Entry 7WTO (electron microscopy, 3.50 A resolution); this record covers chains C2 and SI of the 16 polymer chains in the assembly.

== Chain C2 ==
Molecule: 18S rRNA
Organism: Saccharomyces cerevisiae
Sequence (1800 nucleotides; each row starts with the number of its first residue):
     1 UAUCUGGUUG AUCCUGCCAG UAGUCAUAUG CUUGUCUCAA AGAUUAAGCC AUGCAUGUCU
    61 AAGUAUAAGC AAUUUAUACA GUGAAACUGC GAAUGGCUCA UUAAAUCAGU UAUCGUUUAU
   121 UUGAUAGUUC CUUUACUACA UGGUAUAACU GUGGUAAUUC UAGAGCUAAU ACAUGCUUAA
   181 AAUCUCGACC CUUUGGAAGA GAUGUAUUUA UUAGAUAAAA AAUCAAUGUC UUCGGACUCU
   241 UUGAUGAUUC AUAAUAACUU UUCGAAUCGC AUGGCCUUGU GCUGGCGAUG GUUCAUUCAA
   301 AUUUCUGCCC UAUCAACUUU CGAUGGUAGG AUAGUGGCCU ACCAUGGUUU CAACGGGUAA
   361 CGGGGAAUAA GGGUUCGAUU CCGGAGAGGG AGCCUGAGAA ACGGCUACCA CAUCCAAGGA
   421 AGGCAGCAGG CGCGCAAAUU ACCCAAUCCU AAUUCAGGGA GGUAGUGACA AUAAAUAACG
   481 AUACAGGGCC CAUUCGGGUC UUGUAAUUGG AAUGAGUACA AUGUAAAUAC CUUAACGAGG
   541 AACAAUUGGA GGGCAAGUCU GGUGCCAGCA GCCGCGGUAA UUCCAGCUCC AAUAGCGUAU
   601 AUUAAAGUUG UUGCAGUUAA AAAGCUCGUA GUUGAACUUU GGGCCCGGUU GGCCGGUCCG
   661 AUUUUUUCGU GUACUGGAUU UCCAACGGGG CCUUUCCUUC UGGCUAACCU UGAGUCCUUG
   721 UGGCUCUUGG CGAACCAGGA CUUUUACUUU GAAAAAAUUA GAGUGUUCAA AGCAGGCGUA
   781 UUGCUCGAAU AUAUUAGCAU GGAAUAAUAG AAUAGGACGU UUGGUUCUAU UUUGUUGGUU
   841 UCUAGGACCA UCGUAAUGAU UAAUAGGGAC GGUCGGGGGC AUCAGUAUUC AAUUGUCAGA
   901 GGUGAAAUUC UUGGAUUUAU UGAAGACUAA CUACUGCGAA AGCAUUUGCC AAGGACGUUU
   961 UCAUUAAUCA AGAACGAAAG UUAGGGGAUC GAAGAUGAUC AGAUACCGUC GUAGUCUUAA
  1021 CCAUAAACUA UGCCGACUAG GGAUCGGGUG GUGUUUUUUU AAUGACCCAC UCGGCACCUU
  1081 ACGAGAAAUC AAAGUCUUUG GGUUCUGGGG GGAGUAUGGU CGCAAGGCUG AAACUUAAAG
  1141 GAAUUGACGG AAGGGCACCA CCAGGAGUGG AGCCUGCGGC UUAAUUUGAC UCAACACGGG
  1201 GAAACUCACC AGGUCCAGAC ACAAUAAGGA UUGACAGAUU GAGAGCUCUU UCUUGAUUUU
  1261 GUGGGUGGUG GUGCAUGGCC GUUCUUAGUU GGUGGAGUGA UUUGUCUGCU UAAUUGCGAU
  1321 AACGAACGAG ACCUUAACCU ACUAAAUAGU GGUGCUAGCA UUUGCUGGUU AUCCACUUCU
  1381 UAGAGGGACU AUCGGUUUCA AGCCGAUGGA AGUUUGAGGC AAUAACAGGU CUGUGAUGCC
  1441 CUUAGACGUU CUGGGCCGCA CGCGCGCUAC ACUGACGGAG CCAGCGAGUC UAACCUUGGC
  1501 CGAGAGGUCU UGGUAAUCUU GUGAAACUCC GUCGUGCUGG GGAUAGAGCA UUGUAAUUAU
  1561 UGCUCUUCAA CGAGGAAUUC CUAGUAAGCG CAAGUCAUCA GCUUGCGUUG AUUACGUCCC
  1621 UGCCCUUUGU ACACACCGCC CGUCGCUAGU ACCGAUUGAA UGGCUUAGUG AGGCCUCAGG
  1681 AUCUGCUUAG AGAAGGGGGC AACUCCAUCU CAGAGCGGAG AAUUUGGACA AACUUGGUCA
  1741 UUUAGAGGAA CUAAAAGUCG UAACAAGGUU UCCGUAGGUG AACCUGCGGA AGGAUCAUUA
Disordered / not traced: 73-75, 133-135, 489-498, 651-683, 707-732, 1147-1634, 1639-1643, 1687-1711, 1759-1765

== Chain SI ==
Protein: 40S ribosomal protein S8-A
Organism: Saccharomyces cerevisiae
UniProt: P0CX39 (RS8A_YEAST); residues 1-200 here = UniProt positions 1-200
Amino-acid sequence (200 residues; each row starts with the number of its first residue):
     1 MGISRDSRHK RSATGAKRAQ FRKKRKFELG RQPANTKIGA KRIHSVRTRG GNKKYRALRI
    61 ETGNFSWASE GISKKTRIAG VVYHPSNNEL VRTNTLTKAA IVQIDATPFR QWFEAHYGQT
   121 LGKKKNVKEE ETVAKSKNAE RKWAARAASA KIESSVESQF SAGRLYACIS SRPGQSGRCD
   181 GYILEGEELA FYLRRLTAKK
Disordered / not traced: 1, 124-134
UniProt features mapped onto this chain:
  - modified residue: Thr62 (Phosphothreonine), Ser66 (Phosphoserine), Ser69 (Phosphoserine), Ser73 (Phosphoserine), Ser86 (Phosphoserine), Thr107 (Phosphothreonine), Ser154 (Phosphoserine), Ser155 (Phosphoserine), Ser158 (Phosphoserine), Ser161 (Phosphoserine)

== Chain C2 / chain SI interface ==
Residue-residue contacts (147; chain C2 residue first):
  A103(C2) - Ala19(SI)  phosphate contact
  A105(C2) - Arg8(SI)  hydrogen bond to the phosphate
  A105(C2) - Arg18(SI)  salt bridge to the phosphate
  A105(C2) - Phe21(SI)  sugar contact
  U106(C2) - Arg8(SI)  salt bridge to the phosphate
  U106(C2) - Phe21(SI)  sugar contact
  U117(C2) - Arg49(SI)  sugar contact
  U117(C2) - Asn52(SI)  phosphate contact
  U118(C2) - Gly50(SI)  phosphate contact
  U118(C2) - Asn52(SI)  hydrogen bond to the phosphate
  C186(C2) - Lys142(SI)  salt bridge to the phosphate
  C186(C2) - Arg146(SI)  salt bridge to the phosphate
  G187(C2) - Asn138(SI)  hydrogen bond to the phosphate
  G187(C2) - Lys142(SI)  salt bridge to the phosphate
  C189(C2) - Asn138(SI)  base contact
  C189(C2) - Arg141(SI)  base contact
  C190(C2) - Lys137(SI)  base contact
  C190(C2) - Arg141(SI)  base contact
  C191(C2) - Lys137(SI)  base contact
  G195(C2) - Arg141(SI)  base contact
  G196(C2) - Arg141(SI)  hydrogen bond to the base
  U207(C2) - Arg178(SI)  hydrogen bond to the base
  U208(C2) - Ser171(SI)  hydrogen bond to the sugar
  U208(C2) - Ser176(SI)  sugar contact
  U208(C2) - Arg178(SI)  sugar contact
  U208(C2) - Asp180(SI)  hydrogen bond to the sugar
  U209(C2) - Ser170(SI)  hydrogen bond to the phosphate
  U209(C2) - Ser171(SI)  sugar contact
  U209(C2) - Asp180(SI)  sugar contact
  U209(C2) - Gly181(SI)  sugar contact
  A210(C2) - Ser66(SI)  sugar contact
  A210(C2) - Ser170(SI)  phosphate contact
  A256(C2) - Ile72(SI)  sugar contact
  A256(C2) - Ser73(SI)  hydrogen bond to the sugar
  A257(C2) - Asn64(SI)  hydrogen bond to the base
  A257(C2) - Ser73(SI)  hydrogen bond to the sugar
  A257(C2) - Lys74(SI)  sugar contact
  C258(C2) - Asn64(SI)  hydrogen bond to the sugar
  C258(C2) - Lys75(SI)  phosphate contact
  C258(C2) - Arg178(SI)  hydrogen bond to the base
  U259(C2) - Lys75(SI)  salt bridge to the phosphate
  U259(C2) - Arg178(SI)  hydrogen bond to the base
  U260(C2) - Lys41(SI)  salt bridge to the phosphate
  U260(C2) - Arg42(SI)  base contact
  U260(C2) - Ile43(SI)  hydrogen bond to the base
  A301(C2) - Phe27(SI)  sugar contact
  U302(C2) - Arg22(SI)  salt bridge to the phosphate
  U318(C2) - Arg11(SI)  sugar contact
  U318(C2) - Gly15(SI)  sugar contact
  U319(C2) - Arg11(SI)  salt bridge to the phosphate
  G322(C2) - Lys10(SI)  hydrogen bond to the phosphate
  A323(C2) - Lys10(SI)  salt bridge to the phosphate
  A323(C2) - Arg11(SI)  hydrogen bond to the phosphate
  U324(C2) - Arg11(SI)  phosphate contact
  U324(C2) - Ser12(SI)  phosphate contact
  U324(C2) - Ala13(SI)  phosphate contact
  A328(C2) - Pro85(SI)  sugar contact
  A328(C2) - Ser86(SI)  hydrogen bond to the base
  G329(C2) - Ser86(SI)  hydrogen bond to the sugar
  G329(C2) - Thr97(SI)  phosphate contact
  G329(C2) - Lys98(SI)  salt bridge to the phosphate
  G329(C2) - Ala99(SI)  phosphate contact
  G330(C2) - Pro33(SI)  sugar contact
  G330(C2) - Lys98(SI)  hydrogen bond to the phosphate
  G330(C2) - Arg172(SI)  salt bridge to the phosphate
  G330(C2) - Pro173(SI)  phosphate contact
  A331(C2) - Gly30(SI)  sugar contact
  A331(C2) - Arg31(SI)  hydrogen bond to the sugar
  A331(C2) - Gln32(SI)  sugar contact
  A331(C2) - Pro33(SI)  sugar contact
  A331(C2) - Ala34(SI)  phosphate contact
  A331(C2) - Arg56(SI)  salt bridge to the phosphate
  A331(C2) - Arg172(SI)  hydrogen bond to the base
  A331(C2) - Gly174(SI)  phosphate contact
  A331(C2) - Gln175(SI)  hydrogen bond to the phosphate
  U332(C2) - Arg5(SI)  hydrogen bond to the sugar
  U332(C2) - Leu29(SI)  sugar contact
  U332(C2) - Arg31(SI)  salt bridge to the phosphate
  U332(C2) - Lys54(SI)  salt bridge to the phosphate
  U332(C2) - Arg56(SI)  salt bridge to the phosphate
  U332(C2) - Arg172(SI)  hydrogen bond to the base
  U332(C2) - Gln175(SI)  hydrogen bond to the phosphate
  A333(C2) - Phe27(SI)  hydrogen bond to the base
  A333(C2) - Arg31(SI)  salt bridge to the phosphate
  A333(C2) - Thr48(SI)  phosphate contact
  A333(C2) - Arg49(SI)  hydrogen bond to the phosphate
  A333(C2) - Lys54(SI)  salt bridge to the phosphate
  G334(C2) - Arg5(SI)  hydrogen bond to the base
  G334(C2) - Phe27(SI)  base contact
  G334(C2) - Lys54(SI)  salt bridge to the phosphate
  U335(C2) - Arg5(SI)  base contact
  G336(C2) - Arg5(SI)  hydrogen bond to the base
  G337(C2) - Lys10(SI)  sugar contact
  C338(C2) - Ser4(SI)  hydrogen bond to the sugar
  C338(C2) - Asp6(SI)  sugar contact
  C338(C2) - His9(SI)  phosphate contact
  C338(C2) - Lys10(SI)  phosphate contact
  C339(C2) - His9(SI)  salt bridge to the phosphate
  C339(C2) - Lys10(SI)  salt bridge to the phosphate
  A341(C2) - Ser86(SI)  hydrogen bond to the sugar
  G347(C2) - Ala13(SI)  hydrogen bond to the sugar
  G347(C2) - Thr14(SI)  base contact
  U348(C2) - Ala13(SI)  sugar contact
  U348(C2) - Thr14(SI)  sugar contact
  A353(C2) - Thr14(SI)  phosphate contact
  C354(C2) - Thr14(SI)  hydrogen bond to the phosphate
  C354(C2) - Ala16(SI)  phosphate contact
  G355(C2) - Ala16(SI)  phosphate contact
  G355(C2) - Lys17(SI)  phosphate contact
  G384(C2) - Phe21(SI)  sugar contact
  A385(C2) - Arg22(SI)  salt bridge to the phosphate
  A385(C2) - Arg25(SI)  salt bridge to the phosphate
  G386(C2) - Lys23(SI)  hydrogen bond to the phosphate
  G386(C2) - Arg25(SI)  salt bridge to the phosphate
  A387(C2) - Lys23(SI)  phosphate contact
  G390(C2) - Lys23(SI)  salt bridge to the phosphate
  A391(C2) - Lys23(SI)  salt bridge to the phosphate
  G392(C2) - Gly2(SI)  hydrogen bond to the phosphate
  G392(C2) - Lys24(SI)  salt bridge to the phosphate
  C393(C2) - Gly2(SI)  hydrogen bond to the phosphate
  G396(C2) - Lys26(SI)  base contact
  G396(C2) - Arg47(SI)  base contact
  A397(C2) - Arg47(SI)  salt bridge to the phosphate
  A397(C2) - Gly50(SI)  hydrogen bond to the phosphate
  A397(C2) - Gly51(SI)  sugar contact
  G398(C2) - Arg47(SI)  salt bridge to the phosphate
  G398(C2) - Arg49(SI)  phosphate contact
  G398(C2) - Gly50(SI)  hydrogen bond to the phosphate
  A399(C2) - Lys26(SI)  phosphate contact
  A399(C2) - Arg49(SI)  salt bridge to the phosphate
  A400(C2) - Lys24(SI)  sugar contact
  A400(C2) - Arg25(SI)  salt bridge to the phosphate
  A400(C2) - Lys26(SI)  base contact
  A400(C2) - Leu29(SI)  base contact
  C1675(C2) - Gln32(SI)  base contact
  U1676(C2) - His44(SI)  salt bridge to the phosphate
  U1676(C2) - Leu58(SI)  phosphate contact
  C1677(C2) - Arg42(SI)  salt bridge to the phosphate
  C1677(C2) - His44(SI)  phosphate contact
  C1677(C2) - Leu58(SI)  phosphate contact
  A1678(C2) - Arg42(SI)  salt bridge to the phosphate
  G1727(C2) - Gln32(SI)  hydrogen bond to the base
  A1728(C2) - Ile3(SI)  sugar contact
  A1728(C2) - Gln32(SI)  sugar contact
  C1729(C2) - Gly2(SI)  hydrogen bond to the sugar
  C1729(C2) - Lys24(SI)  hydrogen bond to the phosphate
  A1730(C2) - Lys24(SI)  salt bridge to the phosphate
Other interface residues (no listed pair), chain C2 (75 interface residues in all): U101, U102, U185, A188, A197, A300, U303, C317
Other interface residues (no listed pair), chain SI (78 interface residues in all): Ser7, Gln20, Arg59, Ala68, Gly71, His84, Asn87, Ser136, Tyr182

== In short ==
75 residues of chain C2 face 78 of chain SI across their interface; the contacts include 42 hydrogen bonds and
35 salt bridges. Among the polar pairs are G196(C2)-Arg141(SI), U207(C2)-Arg178(SI) and A257(C2)-Asn64(SI).
Here chain C2 is 18S rRNA and chain SI is 40S ribosomal protein S8-A, both from Saccharomyces cerevisiae.
Entry 7WTO (Cryo-EM structure of a yeast pre-40S ribosomal subunit - State Tsr1-1 (without Rps2)) was
determined by electron microscopy, deposited together with 7WTN, 7WTP, 7WTQ and 7WTR.
